8C8T - chains A and C of the 14 polymer chains in the assembly; structure by electron microscopy, 3.20 A resolution.

# Chain A
Protein: Envelope glycoprotein gp160
From: Human immunodeficiency virus 1
Reference sequence: Q2N0S5 (Q2N0S5_9HIV1); the construct lacks a stretch of the UniProt sequence and is renumbered around it, so the offset changes along the chain: 34-135 = UniProt 33-134; 144-184 = UniProt 135-175; 189-309 = UniProt 188-308; 312-321 = UniProt 309-318; 2 more segments
Amino-acid sequence (469 residues; numbered 34 to 504 plus 13 insertion-coded residues; 15 numbers in that range are skipped by the numbering (no residue carries them; nothing is unmodelled there); the number before each row is that of its first residue; a row labelled like 184A-184L holds insertion residues (184A, then the next letters in order)):
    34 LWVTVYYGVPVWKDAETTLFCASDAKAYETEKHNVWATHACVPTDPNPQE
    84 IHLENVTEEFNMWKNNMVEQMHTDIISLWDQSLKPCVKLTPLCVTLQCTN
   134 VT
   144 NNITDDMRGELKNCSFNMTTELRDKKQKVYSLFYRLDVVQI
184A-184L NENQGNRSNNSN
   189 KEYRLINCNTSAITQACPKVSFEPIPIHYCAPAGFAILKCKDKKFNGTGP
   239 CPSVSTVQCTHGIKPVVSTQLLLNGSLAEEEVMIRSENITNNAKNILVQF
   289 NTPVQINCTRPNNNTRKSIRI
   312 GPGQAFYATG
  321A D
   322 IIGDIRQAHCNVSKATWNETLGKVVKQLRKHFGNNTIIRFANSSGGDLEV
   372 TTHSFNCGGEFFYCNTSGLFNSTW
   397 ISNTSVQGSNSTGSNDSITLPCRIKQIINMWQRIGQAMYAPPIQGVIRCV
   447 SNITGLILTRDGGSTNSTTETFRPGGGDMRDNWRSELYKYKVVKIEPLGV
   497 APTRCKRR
Disordered / not traced: 58-64, 144-149, 184A-184L, 397-411, 458-465, 504
Sequence notes: conflict Asn-332 (Thr330 in Q2N0S5), Cys-501 (Ala498 in Q2N0S5)
Cystine bridges: Cys-54/Cys-74, Cys-119/Cys-205, Cys-126/Cys-196, Cys-131/Cys-157, Cys-228/Cys-239, Cys-296/Cys-331, Cys-378/Cys-445, Cys-385/Cys-418
Covalent attachments: N-acetylglucosamine (NAG) linked to Asn-88, Asn-133, Asn-156, Asn-160, Asn-197, Asn-262, Asn-295, Asn-301, Asn-332, Asn-363, Asn-386, Asn-448

# Chain C
Protein: IgG EPTC112 Fab fragment heavy chain
From: Homo sapiens
Notes: antibody fragment or engineered binder
Amino-acid sequence (233 residues; each row starts with the number of its first residue):
     1 QVQLLESGPGLVRPSETLTLTCSVFNSRVSGYYYSWIRQPPGRGLEWIAS
    51 THFSLRPSRNPSLLSRVTTSIDTERYQVFLNMRSVTAADTAVYFCARGDA
   101 SGWRADYFPHWGQGTLVVVSSASTKGPSVFPLAPSSKSTSGGTAALGCLV
   151 KDYFPEPVTVSWNSGALTSGVHTFPAVLQSSGLYSLSSVVTVPSSSLGTQ
   201 TYICNVNHKPSNTKVDKRVEPKSCDKTHHHHHH
Disordered / not traced: 1, 121-233

# Chain A / chain C interface
Contacting residue pairs (20; chain A residue first):
  Val-134(A) with Arg-28(C)
  Thr-135(A) with Tyr-76(C)
  Tyr-173(A) with Phe-53(C)
  Asp-321A(A) with Ser-30(C); Gly-31(C); Phe-53(C); Ser-54(C), hydrogen bond
  Ile-322(A) with Arg-28(C), hydrogen bond (backbone-side chain); Gly-31(C)
  Ile-323(A) with Gly-31(C); Ser-101(C); Gly-102(C)
  Gly-324(A) with Arg-28(C), hydrogen bond (backbone-side chain); Gly-31(C), hydrogen bond (backbone-backbone); Tyr-32(C), hydrogen bond (backbone-side chain); Ala-100(C); Ser-101(C)
  Asp-325(A) with Tyr-32(C); Ala-100(C), hydrogen bond (backbone-backbone)
  Ile-326(A) with Arg-28(C)
Other interface residues (no listed pair), chain C (12 interface residues in all): His-52, Trp-103

# Summary
9 residues of chain A face 12 of chain C across their interface, with 6 hydrogen bonds. Polar pairs include
Asp-321A(A)/Ser-54(C), Ile-322(A)/Arg-28(C) and Gly-324(A)/Arg-28(C). Covalently linked N-acetylglucosamine:
at Asn-88(A), Asn-133(A), Asn-156(A), Asn-160(A), Asn-197(A) and Asn-262(A) and 6 more.
Here chain A is Envelope glycoprotein gp160 (Human immunodeficiency virus 1) and chain C is IgG EPTC112 Fab
fragment heavy chain (Homo sapiens). Entry 8C8T (cryo-EM structure of BG505 SOSIP.664 HIV-1 Env trimer in
complex with bNAbs EPTC112 and 3BNC117) was determined by electron microscopy.
